PDB entry 8Q5W | X-ray diffraction, 2.49 A resolution | chains A and B

== Chain A (and B) ==
Name: Nitrogenase iron protein
Source organism: Methanocaldococcus infernus ME
Notes: chain B of this document is another copy of the same molecule, construct and numbering; everything in this record applies to it too
Reference sequence: D5VUA1 (D5VUA1_METIM); residue numbers follow UniProt; this construct covers 1-284
Chain sequence (284 residues; numbered 1 to 284; the number before each row is that of its first residue):
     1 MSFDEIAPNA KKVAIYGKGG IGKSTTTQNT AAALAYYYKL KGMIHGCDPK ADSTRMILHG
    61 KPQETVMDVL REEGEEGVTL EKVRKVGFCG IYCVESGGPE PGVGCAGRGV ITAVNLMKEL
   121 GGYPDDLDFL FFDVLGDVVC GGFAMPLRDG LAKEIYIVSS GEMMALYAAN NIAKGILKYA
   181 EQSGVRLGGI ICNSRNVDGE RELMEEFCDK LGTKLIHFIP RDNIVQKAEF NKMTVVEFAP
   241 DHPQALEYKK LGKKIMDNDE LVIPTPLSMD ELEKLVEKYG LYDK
Disordered / not traced: 1, 282-284 (chain B: 1-2, 283-284)
Ion coordination: Mg2+: Ser24 (together with ADP); 4Fe-4S cluster Fe: Cys105, Cys140 (shared with Cys105(B), Cys140(B) of chain B)
Residues lining bound ligands:
  - ADP (adenosine-5'-diphosphate): Lys18, Gly19, Gly20, Ile21, Gly22, Lys23, Ser24, Thr25, Asp133, Asn193, Ile219, Pro220, Arg221, Asp222, Val225, Gln226, Glu229, Gln244, Tyr248
  - 4Fe-4S cluster (SF4): Gly104, Cys105, Ala106, Gly107, Cys140, Gly141, Phe143
Reported in the primary citation:
  - contacts within the chain: Gly19-Asp137, Ser24-Asp133, Leu40-Phe129 (hydrophobic contact), Phe129-Met256 (hydrophobic contact), Leu40-Met256 (hydrophobic contact)
  - 4Fe-4S cluster coordination: Cys105, Cys140

== Interface between chain A and chain B ==
Pairs across the interface (38):
  Lys18(A) - Lys18(B)
  Lys18(A) - Gly19(B)
  Gly19(A) - Met164(B)
  Gly20(A) - Met164(B)
  Pro49(A) - Tyr167(B)
  Lys50(A) - Tyr167(B)
  Arg55(A) - Met269(B)
  Arg55(A) - Glu273(B)  salt bridge
  Glu100(A) - Lys174(B)
  Pro101(A) - Val139(B)
  Pro101(A) - Asn171(B)
  Pro101(A) - Lys174(B)
  Pro101(A) - Gly175(B)
  Gly102(A) - Val139(B)  hydrogen bond (backbone-backbone)
  Gly102(A) - Tyr179(B)  hydrogen bond (backbone-side chain)
  Gly104(A) - Cys140(B)
  Ala106(A) - Val138(B)  hydrophobic
  Ala106(A) - Cys140(B)
  Asp137(A) - Asp137(B)
  Val138(A) - Leu135(B)  hydrophobic
  Val138(A) - Val138(B)  hydrophobic
  Val139(A) - Pro101(B)
  Val139(A) - Gly102(B)  hydrogen bond (backbone-backbone)
  Cys140(A) - Gly104(B)
  Cys140(A) - Ala106(B)
  Met164(A) - Gly19(B)
  Met164(A) - Gly20(B)
  Met164(A) - Lys50(B)
  Tyr167(A) - Pro49(B)  hydrogen bond (side chain-backbone)
  Tyr167(A) - Lys50(B)
  Asn171(A) - Pro101(B)
  Lys174(A) - Pro101(B)
  Gly175(A) - Pro101(B)
  Lys178(A) - Val103(B)
  Tyr179(A) - Gly102(B)  hydrogen bond (side chain-backbone)
  Tyr179(A) - Val103(B)
  Met269(A) - Arg55(B)
  Glu273(A) - Arg55(B)  salt bridge
Also at the interface, not in a pair above, chain A (31 interface residues in all): Val103, Cys105, Gly141, Phe143, Ala144, Arg148, Met163
Also at the interface, not in a pair above, chain B (31 interface residues in all): Glu100, Cys105, Gly141, Phe143, Ala144, Met163, Lys178

== Overview ==
The chain A/chain B interface involves 31 residues from each chain; the contacts include 5 hydrogen bonds and
2 salt bridges. Polar contacts include Arg55(A)-Glu273(B), Gly102(A)-Tyr179(B) and Tyr167(A)-Pro49(B). Chain A
binds ADP and 4Fe-4S cluster. From the paper: 4Fe-4S cluster coordination by Cys105(A) and Cys140(A); contacts
within the chain involving Gly19(A), Asp137(A) and Ser24(A) among others.
Both chains are Nitrogenase iron protein (Methanocaldococcus infernus ME). Entry 8Q5W (MgADP-bound Fe protein
of the molybdenum nitrogenase from Methanocaldococcus infernus) was determined by X-ray diffraction, deposited
together with 8Q50, 8Q5T, 8Q5V and 8Q5X.
